PDB entry 2RSN | solution NMR | chains A and B

== Chain A ==
Protein: Chromo domain-containing protein 1
Source organism: Schizosaccharomyces pombe
Notes: fragment: Chromo domain
UniProt: Q10103 (CHP1_SCHPO); numbering as in UniProt (aligned over 1-75)
Sequence (75 residues; each row starts with the number of its first residue):
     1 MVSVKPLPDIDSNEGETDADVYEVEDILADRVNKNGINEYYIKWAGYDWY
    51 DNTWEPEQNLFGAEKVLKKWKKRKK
Reported in the primary citation:
  - mutagenesis - N38Y: abolished binding to RNA
  - mutagenesis - N38Y: unchanged binding to peptide from Histone H3 (chain B)
  - mutagenesis - W54A, E55S: abolished binding to peptide from Histone H3 (chain B)
  - mutagenesis - W44A, W54A, E55S: increased binding to RNA
  - mutagenesis - W44A: abolished localization to centromeric association
  - mutagenesis - W44A: decreased binding to centromeric dh transcript
  - mutagenesis - N38Y: decreased binding to cen dh RNA

== Chain B ==
Protein: peptide from Histone H3
Sequence (18 residues; numbered 1 to 18; the number before each row is that of its first residue):
     1 ARTKQTARKSTGGKAPRY
Modified residues: Lys9 (n-trimethyllysine; M3L)

== Chain A / chain B interface ==
Contacting residue pairs (37):
  Asp20(A) - Arg8(B)
  Val21(A) - Thr6(B)
  Val21(A) - Ala7(B)
  Val21(A) - Arg8(B)
  Tyr22(A) - Thr6(B)
  Tyr22(A) - Ala7(B)
  Tyr22(A) - Arg8(B)
  Tyr22(A) - Lys9(B)
  Tyr22(A) - Thr11(B)
  Glu23(A) - Lys4(B)
  Glu23(A) - Gln5(B)
  Glu23(A) - Thr6(B)
  Val24(A) - Gln5(B)
  Val24(A) - Thr6(B)
  Val24(A) - Ala7(B)
  Glu25(A) - Arg2(B)
  Glu25(A) - Lys4(B)
  Trp44(A) - Ala7(B)
  Trp44(A) - Lys9(B)
  Ala45(A) - Lys4(B)
  Tyr47(A) - Lys9(B)
  Asp51(A) - Lys9(B)
  Glu55(A) - Lys9(B)
  Glu55(A) - Ser10(B)
  Asn59(A) - Ala7(B)
  Asn59(A) - Arg8(B)
  Asn59(A) - Lys9(B)
  Asn59(A) - Ser10(B)
  Leu60(A) - Ala7(B)
  Phe61(A) - Arg8(B)
  Gly62(A) - Gln5(B)
  Gly62(A) - Thr6(B)
  Ala63(A) - Gln5(B)
  Ala63(A) - Thr6(B)
  Ala63(A) - Ala7(B)
  Lys65(A) - Gln5(B)
  Val66(A) - Gln5(B)
Interface features reported in the paper:
  - residue pairs: Trp44(A)-Lys9(B) (hydrophobic contact)
  - hot spots on chain A (mutagenesis) - W44A: abolished binding to peptide from Histone H3 (chain B)

== In short ==
Chain A and chain B form an interface of 18 and 9 residues respectively. The paper describes a hydrophobic
contact between Trp44(A) and Lys9(B). From the paper: W54A, E55S and W44A of chain A abolish binding to
peptide from Histone H3 (chain B); W44A, W54A and E55S of chain A increase binding to RNA.
Here chain A is Chromo domain-containing protein 1 (Schizosaccharomyces pombe) and chain B is peptide from
Histone H3. Entry 2RSN (Solution structure of the chromodomain of Chp1 in complex with H3K9me3 peptide) was
determined by solution NMR.
